Entry 9ENP (electron microscopy, 2.12 A resolution); this record covers chains A and B of the 4 polymer chains in the assembly.

[Chain A]
Name: DNA polymerase catalytic subunit
Source organism: Human alphaherpesvirus 1 strain KOS
Notes: EC 2.7.7.7, 3.1.26.4
UniProtKB: P04293 (DPOL_HHV11); numbering as in UniProt (aligned over 1-1235)
Sequence (1235 residues; row label = number of the first residue in the row):
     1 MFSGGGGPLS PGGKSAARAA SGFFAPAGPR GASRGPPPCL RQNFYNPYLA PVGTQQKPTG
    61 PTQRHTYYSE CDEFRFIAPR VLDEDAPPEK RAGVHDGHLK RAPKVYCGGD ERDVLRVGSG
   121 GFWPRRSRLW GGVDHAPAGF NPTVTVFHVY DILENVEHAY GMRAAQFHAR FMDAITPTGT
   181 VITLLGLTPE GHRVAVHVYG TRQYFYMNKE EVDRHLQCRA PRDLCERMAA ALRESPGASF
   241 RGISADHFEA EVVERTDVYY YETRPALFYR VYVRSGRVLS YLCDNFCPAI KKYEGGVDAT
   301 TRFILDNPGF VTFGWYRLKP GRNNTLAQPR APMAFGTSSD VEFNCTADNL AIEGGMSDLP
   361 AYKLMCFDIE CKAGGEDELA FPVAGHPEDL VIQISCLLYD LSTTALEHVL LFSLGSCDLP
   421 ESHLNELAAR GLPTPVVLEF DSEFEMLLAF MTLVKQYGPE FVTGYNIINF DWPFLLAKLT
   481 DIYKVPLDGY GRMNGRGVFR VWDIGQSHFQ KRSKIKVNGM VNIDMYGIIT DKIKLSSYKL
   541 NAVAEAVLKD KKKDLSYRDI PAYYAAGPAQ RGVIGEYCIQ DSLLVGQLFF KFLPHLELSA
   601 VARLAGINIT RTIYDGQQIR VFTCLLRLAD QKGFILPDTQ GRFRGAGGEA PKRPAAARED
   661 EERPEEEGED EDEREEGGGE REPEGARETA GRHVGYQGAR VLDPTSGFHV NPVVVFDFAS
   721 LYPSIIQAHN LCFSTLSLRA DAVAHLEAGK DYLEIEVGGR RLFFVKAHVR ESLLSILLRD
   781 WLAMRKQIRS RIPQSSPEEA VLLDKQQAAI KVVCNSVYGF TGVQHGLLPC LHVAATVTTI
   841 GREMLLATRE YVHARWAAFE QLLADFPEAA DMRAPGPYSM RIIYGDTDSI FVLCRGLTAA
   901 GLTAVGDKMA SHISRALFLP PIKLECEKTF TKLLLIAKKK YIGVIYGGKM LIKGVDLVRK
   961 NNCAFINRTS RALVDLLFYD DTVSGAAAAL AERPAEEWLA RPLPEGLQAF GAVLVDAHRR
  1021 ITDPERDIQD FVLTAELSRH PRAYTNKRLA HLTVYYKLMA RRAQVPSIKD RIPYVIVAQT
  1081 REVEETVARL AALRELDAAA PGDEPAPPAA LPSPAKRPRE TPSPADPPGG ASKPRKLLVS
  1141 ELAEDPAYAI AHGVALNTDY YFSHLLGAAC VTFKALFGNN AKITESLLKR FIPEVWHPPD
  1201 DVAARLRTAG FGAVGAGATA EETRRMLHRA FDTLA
Disordered / not traced: 1-58, 505-511, 640-699, 1095-1132
Differences from the reference sequence: variant Arg-330 (Ala in P04293)
Bound ions: Ca2+ site 1: Asp-368, Ile-369, Glu-370; Ca2+ site 2: Asp-368, Tyr-465, Asp-471
Reported in the primary citation:
  - conformationally variable residues (side-chain flip): Tyr-577
  - binding site for the 46-nt DNA strand: Phe-381, Tyr-557
  - specificity-determining residues: Tyr-722 (proposed by the authors, not directly observed)
  - mutagenesis - Y577F, Y577H, W781V (11-fold): decreased catalytic activity (citing earlier work)
  - catalytic residues: Tyr-577 (proposed by the authors, not directly observed)

[Chain B]
Name: DNA polymerase processivity factor
Source organism: Human alphaherpesvirus 1 strain KOS
UniProtKB: P10226 (PAP_HHV11); residue numbers follow UniProt; this construct covers 1-488
Sequence (488 residues; numbered 1 to 488; the number before each row is that of its first residue):
     1 MTDSPGGVAP ASPVEDASDA SLGQPEEGAP CQVVLQGAEL NGILQAFAPL RTSLLDSLLV
    61 MGDRGILIHN TIFGEQVFLP LEHSQFSRYR WRGPTAAFLS LVDQKRSLLS VFRANQYPDL
   121 RRVELAITGQ APFRTLVQRI WTTTSDGEAV ELASETLMKR ELTSFVVLVP QGTPDVQLRL
   181 TRPQLTKVLN ATGADSATPT TFELGVNGKF SVFTTSTCVT FAAREEGVSS STSTQVQILS
   241 NALTKAGQAA ANAKTVYGEN THRTFSVVVD DCSMRAVLRR LQVGGGTLKF FLTTPVPSLC
   301 VTATGPNAVS AVFLLKPQKI CLDWLGHSQG SPSAGSSASR ASGSEPTDSQ DSASDAVSHG
   361 DPEDLDGAAR AGEAGALHAC PMPSSTTRVT PTTKRGRSGG EDARADTALK KPKTGSPTAP
   421 PPADPVPLDT EDDSDAADGT AARPAAPDAR SGSRYACYFR DLPTGEASPG AFSAFRGGPQ
   481 TPYGFGFP
Disordered / not traced: 1-27, 227-251, 319-488

[Interface between chain A and chain B]
Contacting residue pairs (84):
  Leu-999(A) / Asp-103(B)
  Ala-1000(A) / Thr-156(B)
  Arg-1001(A) / Met-158(B)
  Pro-1002(A) / Met-158(B)
  Ser-1186(A) / Asp-103(B)
  Arg-1190(A) / Asp-103(B)  salt bridge
  Arg-1190(A) / Met-158(B)
  Arg-1190(A) / Arg-160(B)  hydrogen bond (backbone-side chain)
  Ile-1192(A) / Arg-160(B)  hydrogen bond (backbone-side chain)
  Pro-1193(A) / Arg-160(B)
  Pro-1193(A) / Thr-163(B)
  Glu-1194(A) / Lys-159(B)  salt bridge
  Glu-1194(A) / Leu-162(B)
  Glu-1194(A) / Thr-163(B)  hydrogen bond (backbone-backbone)
  Val-1195(A) / Ser-164(B)
  Trp-1196(A) / Leu-58(B)  hydrophobic
  Trp-1196(A) / His-69(B)
  Trp-1196(A) / Leu-99(B)
  Trp-1196(A) / Leu-162(B)  hydrophobic
  Trp-1196(A) / Ser-164(B)
  Trp-1196(A) / Phe-165(B)
  Trp-1196(A) / Val-166(B)  hydrogen bond (backbone-backbone)
  His-1197(A) / Val-166(B)
  Pro-1198(A) / Val-166(B)
  Val-1202(A) / Gln-76(B)
  Ala-1203(A) / Leu-168(B)  hydrophobic
  Arg-1205(A) / Leu-314(B)
  Leu-1206(A) / Gln-76(B)
  Leu-1206(A) / Leu-168(B)  hydrophobic
  Arg-1207(A) / Leu-168(B)
  Thr-1208(A) / Thr-294(B)
  Thr-1208(A) / Pro-295(B)
  Thr-1208(A) / Val-296(B)  hydrogen bond (backbone-backbone)
  Ala-1209(A) / Thr-294(B)
  Ala-1209(A) / Val-296(B)
  Ala-1209(A) / Ser-298(B)
  Ala-1209(A) / Leu-314(B)  hydrophobic
  Gly-1210(A) / Gln-171(B)  hydrogen bond (backbone-side chain)
  Phe-1211(A) / Leu-168(B)
  Phe-1211(A) / Val-169(B)
  Phe-1211(A) / Pro-170(B)  hydrophobic
  Phe-1211(A) / Val-312(B)  hydrophobic
  Gly-1212(A) / Val-167(B)
  Gly-1212(A) / Leu-168(B)
  Gly-1212(A) / Val-169(B)  hydrogen bond (backbone-backbone)
  Gly-1212(A) / Gln-171(B)
  Ala-1213(A) / Val-167(B)
  Ala-1213(A) / Leu-168(B)  hydrophobic
  Val-1214(A) / Phe-165(B)
  Val-1214(A) / Val-166(B)
  Val-1214(A) / Val-167(B)  hydrogen bond (backbone-backbone)
  Val-1214(A) / Val-169(B)  hydrophobic
  Gly-1215(A) / Phe-165(B)
  Ala-1216(A) / Phe-165(B)  hydrogen bond (backbone-backbone)
  Ala-1216(A) / Val-166(B)
  Thr-1223(A) / Thr-95(B)
  Arg-1224(A) / Asp-63(B)  salt bridge
  Met-1226(A) / Val-169(B)  hydrophobic
  Met-1226(A) / Gln-171(B)
  Leu-1227(A) / Leu-67(B)  hydrophobic
  Leu-1227(A) / Thr-95(B)
  His-1228(A) / Asp-63(B)  salt bridge
  His-1228(A) / Arg-64(B)
  Arg-1229(A) / Gln-171(B)  hydrogen bond
  Ala-1230(A) / Val-169(B)  hydrophobic
  Ala-1230(A) / Pro-170(B)
  Phe-1231(A) / Arg-64(B)
  Phe-1231(A) / Gly-65(B)
  Phe-1231(A) / Ile-66(B)
  Phe-1231(A) / Leu-67(B)
  Phe-1231(A) / Pro-80(B)  hydrophobic
  Phe-1231(A) / Leu-81(B)
  Asp-1232(A) / Arg-64(B)  salt bridge
  Thr-1233(A) / Pro-170(B)
  Thr-1233(A) / Gln-171(B)
  Thr-1233(A) / Gly-172(B)  hydrogen bond (side chain-backbone)
  Thr-1233(A) / Lys-289(B)  hydrogen bond (backbone-side chain)
  Thr-1233(A) / Phe-291(B)
  Leu-1234(A) / Leu-67(B)  hydrophobic
  Leu-1234(A) / Phe-78(B)  hydrophobic
  Leu-1234(A) / Pro-80(B)  hydrophobic
  Leu-1234(A) / Lys-289(B)
  Leu-1234(A) / Ser-310(B)
  Ala-1235(A) / Lys-289(B)  hydrogen bond (backbone-side chain)
Other interface residues (no listed pair), chain A (40 interface residues in all): Phe-1191
Other interface residues (no listed pair), chain B (43 interface residues in all): Val-60, Glu-82, Val-102, Cys-300, Thr-302

[In short]
The interface between chain A and chain B involves 40 residues on one side and 43 on the other, with 13
hydrogen bonds and 5 salt bridges. Among the polar pairs are Arg-1190(A)/Asp-103(B), Glu-1194(A)/Lys-159(B)
and Arg-1224(A)/Asp-63(B). From the paper: the catalytic residue Tyr-577(A); Y577F, Y577H and W781V of chain A
reduce catalytic activity.
Chain A is DNA polymerase catalytic subunit and chain B is DNA polymerase processivity factor, both from Human
alphaherpesvirus 1 strain KOS; the structure, HSV-1 DNA polymerase-processivity factor complex in exonuclease
state with 1-bp DNA mismatch, was determined by electron microscopy (same publication as 8OJ6, 8OJ7, 8OJA and
8OJD).
